5C3I - chains K and L of the 4 polymer chains in the assembly; structure by X-ray diffraction, 3.50 A resolution.

# Chain K
Name: Histone H4
Source organism: Homo sapiens
UniProt: P62805 (H4_HUMAN); residues 0-102 here correspond to UniProt positions 1-103 (UniProt number = residue number + 1)
Chain sequence (103 residues; each row starts with the number of its first residue; numbering starts at 0):
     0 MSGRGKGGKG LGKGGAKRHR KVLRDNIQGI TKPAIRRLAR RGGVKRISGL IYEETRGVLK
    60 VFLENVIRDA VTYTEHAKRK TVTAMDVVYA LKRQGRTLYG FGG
Disordered / not traced: 0-25, 102
UniProt features mapped onto this chain:
  - DNA-binding region: Lys16 to Lys20
  - modified residue: Ser1 (N-acetylserine), Arg3 (Asymmetric dimethylarginine), Lys5 (N6-(2-hydroxyisobutyryl)lysine), Lys8 (N6-(2-hydroxyisobutyryl)lysine), Lys12 (N6-(2-hydroxyisobutyryl)lysine), Lys16 (N6-(2-hydroxyisobutyryl)lysine), Lys20 (N6,N6,N6-trimethyllysine), Lys31 (N6-(2-hydroxyisobutyryl)lysine), Lys44 (N6-(2-hydroxyisobutyryl)lysine), Ser47 (Phosphoserine), Tyr51 (Phosphotyrosine), Lys59 (N6-(2-hydroxyisobutyryl)lysine), Lys77 (N6-(2-hydroxyisobutyryl)lysine), Lys79 (N6-(2-hydroxyisobutyryl)lysine), Thr80 (Phosphothreonine), Tyr88 (Phosphotyrosine), Lys91 (N6-(2-hydroxyisobutyryl)lysine)
  - cross-link (Glycyl lysine isopeptide (Lys-Gly)): Lys12 (interchain with G-Cter in SUMO2), Lys20 (interchain with G-Cter in SUMO2), Lys31 (interchain with G-Cter in SUMO2), Lys59 (interchain with G-Cter in SUMO2), Lys79 (interchain with G-Cter in SUMO2), Lys91 (interchain with G-Cter in SUMO2)

# Chain L
Name: DNA replication licensing factor MCM2, MCM2
Source organism: Homo sapiens
Notes: EC 3.6.4.12
UniProt: P49736 (MCM2_HUMAN); residues 63-124 carry their UniProt numbers (62 of 92 residues fall inside the UniProt entry; the rest is not from it)
Chain sequence (93 residues; numbered 62 to 154; the number before each row is that of its first residue; X marks 30 residues of unknown identity (built as UNK)):
    62 SLEEEEDGEE LIGDGMERDY RAIPELDAYE AEGLALDDED VEELTASQRE AAERAMRQRD
   122 REAXXXXXXX XXXXXXXXXX XXXXXXXXXX XXX
Disordered / not traced: 62-67, 124-154
Construct notes: expression tag (62)
UniProt features mapped onto this chain:
  - modified residue: Ser108 (Phosphoserine)

# Interface between chain K and chain L
Pairs across the interface (48; chain K residue first):
  Pro32(K) with Asp80(L)
  Arg35(K) with Leu72(L); Asp80(L), salt bridge
  Arg36(K) with Asp80(L), hydrogen bond (side chain-backbone); Tyr81(L)
  Ala38(K) with Leu72(L), hydrophobic
  Arg39(K) with Leu72(L), hydrogen bond (side chain-backbone); Met77(L); Asp80(L), salt bridge; Tyr81(L), hydrogen bond
  Val43(K) with Leu72(L), hydrophobic
  Lys44(K) with Glu71(L); Leu72(L), hydrogen bond (backbone-backbone); Ile73(L)
  Arg45(K) with Asp68(L), salt bridge; Gly69(L), hydrogen bond (side chain-backbone); Glu70(L); Glu71(L), salt bridge
  Ile46(K) with Gly69(L); Glu70(L), hydrogen bond (backbone-backbone); Leu72(L), hydrophobic
  Tyr51(K) with Glu70(L), hydrogen bond
  Arg67(K) with Arg120(L)
  Asp68(K) with Met117(L); Arg120(L), salt bridge
  Thr71(K) with Met117(L); Arg120(L)
  Tyr72(K) with Leu105(L); Ala113(L), hydrophobic; Glu114(L), hydrogen bond; Met117(L)
  His75(K) with Gln109(L), hydrogen bond (backbone-side chain); Ala112(L), hydrogen bond (side chain-backbone); Ala113(L); Ala116(L)
  Ala76(K) with Glu103(L); Leu105(L), hydrophobic; Gln109(L)
  Arg78(K) with Val102(L); Glu103(L), hydrogen bond (side chain-backbone); Leu105(L)
  Thr82(K) with Val102(L); Glu104(L), hydrogen bond
  Met84(K) with Glu104(L)
  Asp85(K) with Leu105(L)
  Arg92(K) with Met117(L); Arg118(L); Asp121(L), salt bridge
Also at the interface, not in a pair above, chain K (25 interface residues in all): Ser47, Lys77, Thr80, Tyr88
Also at the interface, not in a pair above, chain L (24 interface residues in all): Ala96, Arg110

# Overview
25 residues of chain K face 24 of chain L across their interface, with 12 hydrogen bonds and 6 salt bridges.
Among the polar pairs are Arg35(K)-Asp80(L), Arg39(K)-Asp80(L) and Arg45(K)-Asp68(L). UniProt lists a
DNA-binding region on chain K.
Here chain K is Histone H4 and chain L is DNA replication licensing factor MCM2, MCM2, both from Homo sapiens.
Entry 5C3I (Crystal structure of the quaternary complex of histone H3-H4 heterodimer with chaperone ASF1 and
the replicative ...) was determined by X-ray diffraction.
